PDB entry 8EC5 | X-ray diffraction, 1.22 A resolution | chains A and B of the 3 polymer chains in the assembly

Chain A:
Protein: MHC class I antigen
Organism: Homo sapiens
UniProt: R4ZGR5 (R4ZGR5_HUMAN); residues 1-276 here correspond to UniProt positions 25-300 (UniProt number = residue number + 24)
Amino-acid sequence (276 residues; each row starts with the number of its first residue):
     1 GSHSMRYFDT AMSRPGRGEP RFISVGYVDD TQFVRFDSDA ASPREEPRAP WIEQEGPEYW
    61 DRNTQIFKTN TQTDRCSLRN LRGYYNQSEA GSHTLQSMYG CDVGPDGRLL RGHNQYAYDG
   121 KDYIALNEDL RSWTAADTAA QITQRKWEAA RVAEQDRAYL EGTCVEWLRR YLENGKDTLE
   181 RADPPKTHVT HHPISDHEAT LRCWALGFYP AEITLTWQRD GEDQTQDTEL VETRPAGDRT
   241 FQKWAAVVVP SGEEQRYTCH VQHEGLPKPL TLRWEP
Disordered / not traced: 42-59, 276
Disulfides: C101-C164, C203-C259
Differences from the reference sequence: engineered mutation C76 (Glu100 in R4ZGR5)
From the paper describing this entry:
  - conformationally variable residues (order/disorder transition, side-chain flip): S42 to Y59, R62, N63

Chain B:
Protein: Beta-2-microglobulin
Organism: Homo sapiens
UniProt: P61769 (B2MG_HUMAN); residues 1-99 here correspond to UniProt positions 21-119 (UniProt number = residue number + 20)
Amino-acid sequence (99 residues; each row starts with the number of its first residue):
     1 IQRTPKIQVY SRHPAENGKS NFLNCYVSGF HPSDIEVDLL KNGERIEKVE HSDLSFSKDW
    61 SFYLLYYTEF TPTEKDEYAC RVNHVTLSQP KIVKWDRDM
Disulfides: C25-C80
UniProt features mapped onto this chain:
  - modified residue: Q2 (Pyrrolidone carboxylic acid)
  - glycosylation: I1 (N-linked (Glc) (glycation) isoleucine), K19 (N-linked (Glc) (glycation) lysine), K41 (N-linked (Glc) (glycation) lysine), K48 (N-linked (Glc) (glycation) lysine), K58 (N-linked (Glc) (glycation) lysine), K91 (N-linked (Glc) (glycation) lysine), K94 (N-linked (Glc) (glycation) lysine)

Interface between chain A and chain B:
Residue-residue contacts (54):
  F8(A) with S55(B); F56(B)
  D9(A) with F56(B)
  T10(A) with F56(B); F62(B)
  M12(A) with S33(B); D34(B)
  V25(A) with D53(B); L54(B); S55(B)
  Y27(A) with S55(B); Y63(B)
  Q32(A) with D53(B), hydrogen bond
  R35(A) with D53(B), salt bridge
  Q96(A) with H31(B), hydrogen bond; F56(B); W60(B), hydrogen bond (side chain-backbone); F62(B)
  S97(A) with F56(B); W60(B)
  M98(A) with F56(B), hydrophobic; K58(B); W60(B), hydrophobic
  Q115(A) with W60(B)
  Y116(A) with W60(B)
  A117(A) with W60(B), hydrophobic
  D119(A) with H31(B)
  G120(A) with R3(B), hydrogen bond (backbone-side chain); H31(B)
  D122(A) with W60(B), hydrogen bond
  H192(A) with D98(B), salt bridge
  R202(A) with D98(B), hydrogen bond (side chain-backbone)
  W204(A) with D98(B); M99(B)
  V231(A) with Q8(B)
  E232(A) with K6(B), salt bridge; Q8(B), hydrogen bond (backbone-side chain); Y26(B); S28(B), hydrogen bond
  T233(A) with Y26(B)
  R234(A) with Q8(B), hydrogen bond; Y10(B); Y26(B); M99(B), hydrogen bond (side chain-backbone)
  P235(A) with Y10(B), hydrogen bond (backbone-side chain); N24(B); Y26(B)
  A236(A) with R12(B), hydrogen bond (backbone-side chain); N24(B), hydrogen bond (backbone-side chain)
  G237(A) with R12(B), hydrogen bond (backbone-side chain)
  Q242(A) with Y10(B); S11(B), hydrogen bond (side chain-backbone); R12(B), hydrogen bond (side chain-backbone)
  W244(A) with M99(B), hydrogen bond (side chain-backbone)
Other interface residues (no listed pair), chain A (34 interface residues in all): R17, R21, I23, T94, D238
Other interface residues (no listed pair), chain B (27 interface residues in all): I1, H13, P32, S57, L65

In short:
Chain A and chain B form an interface of 34 and 27 residues respectively, with 17 hydrogen bonds and 3 salt
bridges. Polar contacts include R35(A)-D53(B), H192(A)-D98(B) and E232(A)-K6(B). From the paper:
conformational variability at S42(A), R62(A) and N63(A).
Chain A is MHC class I antigen and chain B is Beta-2-microglobulin, both from Homo sapiens; the structure,
Structures of HLA-B8E76C loaded with long peptides reveal novel features at the N-terminus of the groove, was
determined by X-ray diffraction, deposited together with 8E2Z, 8E13 and 8E8I.
